6MTN - chains B and D of the 6 polymer chains in the assembly; structure by X-ray diffraction, 2.50 A resolution.

# Chain B
Molecule: Envelope glycoprotein gp160
From: Human immunodeficiency virus 1
Notes: fragment: gp41
UniProtKB: Q2N0S6 (Q2N0S6_9HIV1); residues 512-664 here correspond to UniProt positions 509-661 (UniProt number = residue number - 3)
Sequence (153 residues; row label = number of the first residue in the row):
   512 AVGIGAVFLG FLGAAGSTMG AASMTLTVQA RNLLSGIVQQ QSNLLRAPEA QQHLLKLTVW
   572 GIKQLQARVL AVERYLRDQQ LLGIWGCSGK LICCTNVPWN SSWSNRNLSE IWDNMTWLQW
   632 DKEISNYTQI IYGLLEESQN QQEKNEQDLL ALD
Unresolved in the structure: 512-518, 550-566, 664
Sequence notes: engineered mutation Pro559 (Ile556 in Q2N0S6), Cys605 (Thr602 in Q2N0S6)
Disulfide bonds: Cys598-Cys604
Covalently attached groups: N-acetylglucosamine (NAG) linked to Asn611, Asn625

# Chain D
Molecule: 35O22 scFv heavy chain portion
From: Homo sapiens
Notes: engineered mutation(s): E10T, L11T, K12T, A16S, I68N, K83T, F84S,; antibody fragment or engineered binder
Sequence (134 residues; numbered 1 to 116 plus 18 insertion-coded residues; the number before each row is that of its first residue; a row labelled like 72A-72H holds insertion residues (72A, then the next letters in order)):
     1 QGQLVQSGAT TTKPGSSVKI SCKTSGYRFN FYHINWIRQT AGRGPEWMGW IS
   52A P
    53 YSGDKNLAPA FQDRVNMTTD
72A-72H TEVPVTSF
    73 TSTGAAYMEI
82A-82C RNL
    83 TSDDTGTYFC AKGLLRDG
100A-100F SSTWLP
   101 YLWGQGTLLT VSSAST
Unresolved in the structure: 111-116
Disulfide bonds: Cys22-Cys92
Covalently attached groups: N-acetylglucosamine (NAG) linked to Asn68
Residues lining bound ligands: N-acetylglucosamine (NAG; 2-acetamido-2-deoxy-beta-D-glucopyranose): Gln1, Tyr32, Leu96, Leu97, Tyr101

# Chain B / chain D interface
Residue-residue contacts (12; chain B residue first):
  Gly527(B) with Arg98(D), hydrogen bond (backbone-side chain)
  Thr529(B) with Arg98(D)
  Ser620(B) with Leu97(D)
  Asp624(B) with Leu97(D); Arg98(D), hydrogen bond (backbone-backbone); Asp99(D), hydrogen bond (backbone-backbone); Gly100(D)
  Asn625(B) with Tyr32(D), hydrogen bond; Leu97(D); Arg98(D)
  Thr627(B) with Arg98(D)
  Gln630(B) with Phe72H(D)
Interface residues without a listed pair, chain B (11 interface residues in all): Ser528, Glu621, Leu629, Lys633
Interface residues without a listed pair, chain D (8 interface residues in all): Phe31, Leu96

# Overview
11 residues of chain B and 8 residues of chain D are in contact, with 4 hydrogen bonds. Among the polar pairs
are Gly527(B)-Arg98(D), Asn625(B)-Tyr32(D) and Asp624(B)-Arg98(D). Chain D binds N-acetylglucosamine.
N-acetylglucosamine is covalently linked to Asn611(B) and Asn625(B). N-acetylglucosamine is covalently linked
to Asn68(D).
Here chain B is Envelope glycoprotein gp160 (Human immunodeficiency virus 1) and chain D is 35O22 scFv heavy
chain portion (Homo sapiens). Entry 6MTN (Crystal Structure of HIV-1 BG505 SOSIP.664 Prefusion Env Trimer
Bound to Small Molecule HIV-1 Entry Inhibitor ...) was determined by X-ray diffraction, deposited together
with 6MTJ, 6MU6, 6MU7, 6MU8, 6MUF and 6MUG.
